Entry 6CJ4 (X-ray diffraction, 1.73 A resolution); this record covers chain A.

# Chain A
Name: Citrate lyase subunit beta-like protein
From: Mycobacterium tuberculosis H37Rv
Notes: EC 4.1.-.-
UniProtKB: P9WPE1 (CITEL_MYCTU); residue numbers follow UniProt; this construct covers 1-273
Sequence (281 residues; each row starts with the number of its first residue; numbers below 1 keep their minus sign (Met-7 is residue -7)):
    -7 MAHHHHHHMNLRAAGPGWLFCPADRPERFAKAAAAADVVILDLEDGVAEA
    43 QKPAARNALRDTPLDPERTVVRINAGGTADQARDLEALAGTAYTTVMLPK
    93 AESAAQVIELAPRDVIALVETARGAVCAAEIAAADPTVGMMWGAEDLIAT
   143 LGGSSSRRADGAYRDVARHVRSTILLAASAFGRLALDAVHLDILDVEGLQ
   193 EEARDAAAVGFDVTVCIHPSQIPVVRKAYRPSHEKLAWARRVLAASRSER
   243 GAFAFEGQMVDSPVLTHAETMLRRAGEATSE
Disordered / not traced: -7 to 0, 225-250, 266-273
Construct notes: initiating methionine (-7); expression tag (-6 to 0)
Bound ions: Mg2+: Glu112, Asp138 (together with acetoacetic acid)
Residues lining bound ligands: acetoacetic acid (AAE): Phe12, Arg64, Leu110, Glu112, Met133, Gly135, Ala136, Glu137, Asp138, Val181, Asp253, Pro255

# In short
Chain A binds acetoacetic acid. The Mg2+ site is built by Glu112 and Asp138.
Chain A is Citrate lyase subunit beta-like protein (Mycobacterium tuberculosis H37Rv); the structure, Crystal
structure of protein cite from mycobacterium tuberculosis in complex with magnesium and acetoacetate, was
determined by X-ray diffraction, deposited together with 6AQ4, 6ARB, 6AS5, 6CHU and 6CJ3.
